Entry 3E7C (X-ray diffraction, 2.15 A resolution); this record covers chains A and B of the 4 polymer chains in the assembly.

# Chain A (and B)
Protein: Glucocorticoid receptor
Source organism: Homo sapiens
Notes: chain B of this document is another copy of the same molecule, construct and numbering; everything in this record applies to it too
UniProtKB: P04150 (GCR_HUMAN); aligned to UniProt positions 521-773 over residues 525-777 (the alignment contains insertions or deletions, so no single offset holds)
Chain sequence (257 residues; each row starts with the number of its first residue):
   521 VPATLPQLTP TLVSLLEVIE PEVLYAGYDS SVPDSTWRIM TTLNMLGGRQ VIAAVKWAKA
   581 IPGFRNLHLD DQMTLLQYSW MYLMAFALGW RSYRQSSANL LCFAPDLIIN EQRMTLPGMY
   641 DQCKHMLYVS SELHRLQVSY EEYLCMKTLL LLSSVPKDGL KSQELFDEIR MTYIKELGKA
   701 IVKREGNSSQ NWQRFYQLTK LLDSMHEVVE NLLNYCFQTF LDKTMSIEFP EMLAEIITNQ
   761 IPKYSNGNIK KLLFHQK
Unresolved in the structure: 521-525, 616-618, 777 (chain B: 521-524, 616-617, 704-708, 777)
Differences from the reference sequence: engineered mutation Y602 (Phe in P04150), G638 (Cys in P04150)
Residues lining bound ligands: 866 (5-amino-N-[(2S)-2-({[(2,6-dichlorophenyl)carbonyl](ethyl)amino}methyl)-3,3,3-trifluoro-2-hydroxypropyl]-1-(4-fluorophenyl)-1H-pyrazole-4-carboxamide): M560, L563, N564, L566, G567, Q570, W600, M601, M604, A605, A607, L608, R611, C622, F623, G638, M639, Q642, M646, Y735, C736, T739, F749, L753

# Interface between chain A and chain B
Contacting residue pairs (22; chain A residue first):
  P526(A) with N586(B)
  L528(A) with L532(B); G583(B); I689(B), hydrophobic; T692(B)
  P530(A) with P530(B); T531(B); L532(B)
  L532(A) with L528(B); P530(B)
  L535(A) with P530(B), hydrophobic
  V538(A) with V538(B), hydrophobic; I539(B), hydrophobic
  I539(A) with V538(B), hydrophobic
  P582(A) with Q527(B); L528(B)
  G583(A) with L528(B)
  N586(A) with Q527(B), hydrogen bond
  E688(A) with L525(B); L528(B)
  I689(A) with L528(B), hydrophobic
  T692(A) with L528(B)
Other interface residues (no listed pair), chain A (14 interface residues in all): L685
Other interface residues (no listed pair), chain B (15 interface residues in all): S534, P582, L685

# Summary
The interface between chain A and chain B involves 14 residues on one side and 15 on the other, with 1
hydrogen bond. Its one hydrogen-bonded contact is N586(A)-Q527(B). Bound to chain A: compound 866.
Both chains are Glucocorticoid receptor (Homo sapiens). Entry 3E7C (Glucocorticoid Receptor LBD bound to
GSK866) was determined by X-ray diffraction.
